6YAY - chains A and B of the 4 polymer chains in the assembly; structure by X-ray diffraction, 2.09 A resolution.

Chain A (and B):
Protein: Bacterial cellulose secretion regulator BcsQ
Source organism: Escherichia coli
Notes: chain B of this document is another copy of the same molecule, construct and numbering; everything in this record applies to it too
UniProtKB: A0A0B1KWQ0 (A0A0B1KWQ0_ECOLX); numbering as in UniProt (aligned over 1-250)
Sequence (261 residues; row label = number of the first residue in the row):
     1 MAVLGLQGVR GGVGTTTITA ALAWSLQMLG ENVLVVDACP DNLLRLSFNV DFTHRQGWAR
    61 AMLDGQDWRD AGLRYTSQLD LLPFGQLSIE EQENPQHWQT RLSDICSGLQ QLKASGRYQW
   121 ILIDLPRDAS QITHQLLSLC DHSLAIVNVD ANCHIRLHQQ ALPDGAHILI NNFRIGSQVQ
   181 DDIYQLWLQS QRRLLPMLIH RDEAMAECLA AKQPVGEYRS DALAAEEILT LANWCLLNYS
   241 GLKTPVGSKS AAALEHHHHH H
Not modelled in the structure: 1, 243-261 (chain B: 1, 241-261)
Differences from the reference sequence: expression tag (251-261)
Modified positions: Mse1 (selenomethionine); Mse28, Mse62, Mse197, Mse205 (selenomethionine; parent Met)
Bound ions: Mg2+: Thr16 (together with ATP)
Ligand contacts:
  - ATP (adenosine-5'-triphosphate), molecule 1: Arg10, Asp150, Ala151, Asn152, Arg156
  - ATP, molecule 2: Gly11, Gly12, Val13, Gly14, Thr15, Thr16, Thr17, Asp41, Leu43, Asn171, Asn172, Ile199, His200, Arg201, Asp202, Mse205, Ala206

Interface between chain A and chain B:
Residue-residue contacts - 55 pairs, chain A then chain B:
  Arg10(A) with Gly12(B)
  Gly11(A) with Gly11(B); Gly12(B)
  Gly12(A) with Arg10(B); Gly11(B)
  Asp41(A) with Arg156(B), salt bridge; Gln159(B), hydrogen bond (backbone-side chain)
  Leu43(A) with Asn152(B); Ile155(B), hydrophobic; Arg156(B); Gln159(B)
  Leu46(A) with Ile155(B), hydrophobic
  Phe52(A) with His158(B); Gln159(B)
  Gln86(A) with Gln159(B), hydrogen bond
  Ile89(A) with Ala161(B), hydrophobic
  Gln92(A) with Ala129(B); Gln159(B), hydrogen bond (side chain-backbone); Gln160(B); Ala161(B)
  Glu93(A) with Ala129(B); His134(B), salt bridge
  Pro95(A) with Ala129(B)
  Ala129(A) with Gln92(B); Glu93(B); Pro95(B)
  His134(A) with Glu93(B), salt bridge
  Ala151(A) with Leu209(B), hydrophobic
  Asn152(A) with Leu43(B); Leu209(B)
  Ile155(A) with Leu43(B), hydrophobic; Leu46(B), hydrophobic
  Arg156(A) with Asp41(B), salt bridge
  Gln159(A) with Asp41(B), hydrogen bond (side chain-backbone); Leu43(B); Phe52(B); Gln86(B), hydrogen bond; Gln92(B), hydrogen bond (backbone-side chain)
  Gln160(A) with Gln92(B)
  Ala161(A) with Ile89(B), hydrophobic
  Arg174(A) with Arg174(B)
  Ser177(A) with Glu203(B), hydrogen bond
  Val179(A) with Ala206(B); Glu207(B); Ala210(B), hydrophobic
  Gln180(A) with Arg201(B)
  Arg201(A) with Arg174(B)
  Glu203(A) with Arg174(B), salt bridge; Gly176(B); Ser177(B), hydrogen bond
  Ala206(A) with Val179(B), hydrophobic
  Glu207(A) with Val179(B)
  Leu209(A) with Ala151(B), hydrophobic; Asn152(B)
  Ala210(A) with Val179(B), hydrophobic
Interface residues without a listed pair, chain A (33 interface residues in all): His158, Gln178
Interface residues without a listed pair, chain B (33 interface residues in all): Gln178

Summary:
Chain A and chain B each contribute 33 residues to their interface; the contacts include 8 hydrogen bonds and
5 salt bridges. Polar contacts include Asp41(A)-Arg156(B), Glu93(A)-His134(B) and Glu203(A)-Arg174(B). Bound
to chain A: ATP.
Chain A and chain B are both Bacterial cellulose secretion regulator BcsQ (Escherichia coli); the structure,
Crystal structure of a Selenium-derivatized complex of the bacterial cellulose secretion regulators BcsR and
BcsQ, crystallized ..., was determined by X-ray diffraction together with 6YAR, 6YB3, 6YB5, 6YBB and 6YBU from
the same study.
